PDB entry 6TBD | X-ray diffraction, 2.30 A resolution | chains A and B

Chain A (and B):
Protein: Design protein SVS_A2
From: Streptomyces sp. CWA1
Notes: EC 4.2.3.158; chain B of this document is another copy of the same molecule, construct and numbering; everything in this record applies to it too
Chain sequence (361 residues; row label = number of the first residue in the row):
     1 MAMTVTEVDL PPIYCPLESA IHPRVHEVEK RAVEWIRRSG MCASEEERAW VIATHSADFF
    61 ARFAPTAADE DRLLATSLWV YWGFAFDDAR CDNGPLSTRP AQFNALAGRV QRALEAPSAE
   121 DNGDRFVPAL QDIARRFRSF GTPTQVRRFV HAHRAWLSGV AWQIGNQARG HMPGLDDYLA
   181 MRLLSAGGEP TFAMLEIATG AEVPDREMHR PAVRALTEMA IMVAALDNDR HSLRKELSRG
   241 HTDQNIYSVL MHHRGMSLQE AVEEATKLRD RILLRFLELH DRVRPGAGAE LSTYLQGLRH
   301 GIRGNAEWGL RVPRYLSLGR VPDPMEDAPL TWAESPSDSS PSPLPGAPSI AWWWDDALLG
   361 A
Not modelled in the structure: 1-8, 234-240, 312-328, 360-361 (chain B: 1-9, 90-97, 234-243, 313-328, 360-361)
Reported in the primary citation:
  - catalytic residues: Phe59, Trp79, Trp82, Gly83, Phe84, Trp156, Ala186, Trp308 (from molecular simulation)
  - mutagenesis - W79F/G83L/A89H: decreased catalytic activity
  - mutagenesis - A89H/W156Y: decreased stability
  - mutagenesis - A89H/A224I: increased stability
  - specificity-determining residues: Trp156, Ala224

Chain A / chain B interface:
Residue-residue contacts (70):
  Pro100(A) - Ala101(B)  hydrophobic
  Pro100(A) - Asn104(B)
  Ala101(A) - Pro100(B)  hydrophobic
  Ala101(A) - Gly165(B)
  Ala101(A) - Arg169(B)
  Gln102(A) - Arg169(B)
  Asn104(A) - Asn104(B)  hydrogen bond
  Asn104(A) - Ala161(B)  hydrogen bond (side chain-backbone)
  Asn104(A) - Trp162(B)
  Ala105(A) - Trp162(B)
  Gly108(A) - Trp162(B)
  Arg109(A) - Trp162(B)
  Arg109(A) - Asp177(B)
  Arg112(A) - Leu183(B)
  Arg112(A) - Glu218(B)  salt bridge
  Arg112(A) - Ser349(B)  hydrogen bond (side chain-backbone)
  Arg112(A) - Trp352(B)
  Ala116(A) - Ser349(B)
  Ala116(A) - Trp352(B)
  Pro117(A) - Leu358(B)  hydrophobic
  Ser118(A) - Pro348(B)  hydrogen bond (side chain-backbone)
  Ser118(A) - Ser349(B)
  Ser118(A) - Ala351(B)
  Ser118(A) - Trp352(B)  hydrogen bond (side chain-backbone)
  Ala119(A) - Pro348(B)
  Glu120(A) - Pro348(B)
  Pro143(A) - His209(B)
  Thr144(A) - Asp205(B)  hydrogen bond
  Thr144(A) - His209(B)
  Arg147(A) - His209(B)
  Arg147(A) - Arg214(B)
  His151(A) - His151(B)
  Arg154(A) - Ala155(B)
  Arg154(A) - Ser158(B)
  Arg154(A) - Leu184(B)
  Ala155(A) - Arg154(B)
  Ser158(A) - Arg154(B)
  Ser158(A) - Ser158(B)
  Ala161(A) - Asn104(B)  hydrogen bond (backbone-side chain)
  Trp162(A) - Asn104(B)
  Trp162(A) - Ala105(B)
  Trp162(A) - Gly108(B)
  Trp162(A) - Arg109(B)
  Gly165(A) - Ala101(B)
  Arg169(A) - Ala101(B)
  Arg169(A) - Gln102(B)
  Asp177(A) - Arg109(B)  salt bridge
  Leu183(A) - Arg112(B)
  Leu184(A) - Arg154(B)
  Glu202(A) - Asp205(B)
  Asp205(A) - Thr144(B)
  Asp205(A) - Arg148(B)  salt bridge
  Asp205(A) - Asp205(B)
  His209(A) - Pro143(B)
  His209(A) - Thr144(B)
  His209(A) - Arg147(B)
  Arg214(A) - Arg147(B)
  Glu218(A) - Arg112(B)  salt bridge
  Pro348(A) - Ser118(B)  hydrogen bond (backbone-side chain)
  Pro348(A) - Ala119(B)
  Pro348(A) - Glu120(B)
  Ser349(A) - Arg112(B)  hydrogen bond (backbone-side chain)
  Ser349(A) - Ala116(B)
  Ser349(A) - Ser118(B)
  Ser349(A) - Ala119(B)
  Ala351(A) - Ser118(B)
  Trp352(A) - Arg112(B)
  Trp352(A) - Ala116(B)
  Trp352(A) - Ser118(B)  hydrogen bond (backbone-side chain)
  Leu358(A) - Pro117(B)  hydrophobic
Other interface residues (no listed pair), chain A (45 interface residues in all): Glu115, Asn166, Ala168, Ala180, Arg206, Pro211, Ile350, Trp353
Other interface residues (no listed pair), chain B (44 interface residues in all): Glu115, Asn166, Ala180, Arg206, Pro211, Ile350, Trp353

Overview:
45 residues of chain A face 44 of chain B across their interface; the contacts include 10 hydrogen bonds and 4
salt bridges. Polar contacts include Arg112(A)-Glu218(B), Asp177(A)-Arg109(B) and Asp205(A)-Arg148(B). The
paper reports catalytic residues Phe59(A), Trp79(A) and Trp82(A) among others; W79F/G83L/A89H of chain A
reduce catalytic activity; 3 substitutions were tested in all.
Both chains are Design protein SVS_A2 (Streptomyces sp. CWA1). Entry 6TBD (Crystal structure of the SVS_A2
protein from ancestral sequence reconstruction at 2.30 A resolution) was determined by X-ray diffraction
together with 6TJA, 6TJZ, 6THU and 6TIV from the same study.
